PDB entry 7B6X | electron microscopy, 3.60 A resolution | chains E and G of the 8 polymer chains in the assembly

[Chain E]
Name: Probable trafficking protein particle complex subunit 2
Organism: Drosophila melanogaster
UniProtKB: Q9VUZ1 (TPPC2_DROME); numbering as in UniProt (aligned over 1-139)
Amino-acid sequence (139 residues; numbered 1 to 139; the number before each row is that of its first residue):
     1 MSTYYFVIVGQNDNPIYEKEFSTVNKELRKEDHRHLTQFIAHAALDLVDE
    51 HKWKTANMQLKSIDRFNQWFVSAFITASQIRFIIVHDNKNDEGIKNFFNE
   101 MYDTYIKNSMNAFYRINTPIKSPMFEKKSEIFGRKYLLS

[Chain G]
Name: Trafficking protein particle complex subunit
Organism: Drosophila melanogaster
UniProtKB: Q9VSY8 (Q9VSY8_DROME); numbering as in UniProt (aligned over 1-178)
Amino-acid sequence (178 residues; each row starts with the number of its first residue):
     1 MSRQASRLDAKKVNSEFLTLTYGALVTQMLRDFENAEDVNKQLERIGYNM
    51 GMRLIEDFLARTSAPRCLEMRETADRIQQAFRIYLNIQPTISNWSPASDE
   101 FSLVFDSNPLTEFVELPPDLTNLRYSAILSGCIRGALEMVQLEVQCWFVQ
   151 DQLKGDNVTELRVKFVRRLEEVIPAGED
Disordered / not traced: 1-9

[Interface between chain E and chain G]
Contacting residue pairs - 9 pairs, chain E then chain G:
  N111(E) - V114(G)
  N111(E) - E115(G)  hydrogen bond (side chain-backbone)
  A112(E) - G23(G)
  A112(E) - T27(G)  hydrogen bond (backbone-side chain)
  F113(E) - V114(G)  hydrophobic
  F113(E) - E115(G)
  F113(E) - L116(G)  hydrophobic
  F113(E) - P117(G)
  F113(E) - L120(G)  hydrophobic
Interface residues without a listed pair, chain E (4 interface residues in all): M110
Interface residues without a listed pair, chain G (10 interface residues in all): V26, F113, Y125

[In short]
4 residues of chain E and 10 residues of chain G are in contact; the contacts include 2 hydrogen bonds. Among
the polar pairs are N111(E)-E115(G) and A112(E)-T27(G).
Chain E is Probable trafficking protein particle complex subunit 2 and chain G is Trafficking protein particle
complex subunit, both from Drosophila melanogaster; the structure, TRAPPCore from the MiniTRAPPIII complex,
was determined by electron microscopy.
